PDB entry 1FPY | X-ray diffraction, 2.89 A resolution | chains B and H of the 12 polymer chains in the assembly

Chain B (and H):
Name: Glutamine synthetase
From: Salmonella typhimurium
Notes: EC 6.3.1.2; chain H of this document is another copy of the same molecule, construct and numbering; everything in this record applies to it too
Reference sequence: P0A1P6 (GLNA_SALTY); numbering as in UniProt (aligned over 1-468)
Amino-acid sequence (468 residues; numbered 1 to 468; the number before each row is that of its first residue):
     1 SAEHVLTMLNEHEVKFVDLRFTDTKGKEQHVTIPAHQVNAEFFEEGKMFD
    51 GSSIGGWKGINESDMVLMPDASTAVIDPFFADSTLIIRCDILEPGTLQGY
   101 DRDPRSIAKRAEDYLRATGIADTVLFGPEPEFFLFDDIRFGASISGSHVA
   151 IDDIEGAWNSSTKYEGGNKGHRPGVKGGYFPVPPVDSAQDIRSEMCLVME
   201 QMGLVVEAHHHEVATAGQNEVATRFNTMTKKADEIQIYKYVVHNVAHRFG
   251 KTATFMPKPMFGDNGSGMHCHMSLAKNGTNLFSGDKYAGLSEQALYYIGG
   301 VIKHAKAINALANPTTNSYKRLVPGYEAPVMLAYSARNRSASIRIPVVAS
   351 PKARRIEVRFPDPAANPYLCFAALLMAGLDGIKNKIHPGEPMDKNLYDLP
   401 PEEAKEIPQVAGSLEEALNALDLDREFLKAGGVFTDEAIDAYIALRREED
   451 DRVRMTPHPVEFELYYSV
Metal / ion sites: Mn2+ site 1: Glu129, His269, Glu357 (together with ADP); Mn2+ site 2: Glu131, Glu212, Glu220 (together with phosphinothricin)
Small-molecule neighbours:
  - ADP (adenosine-5'-diphosphate): Leu125, Phe126, Gly127, Pro128, Glu129, Glu207, Glu220, Ala222, Thr223, Arg224, Phe225, His271, Met272, Ser273, Asn280, Arg344, Lys352, Ala353, Arg354, Arg355, Glu357
  - phosphinothricin (PPQ): Glu131, Glu212, Asn264, Gly265, Ser266, Gly267, His269, Arg321, Tyr326, Glu327, Ala328, Arg359
Reported in the primary citation:
  - binding site for phosphinothricin: Asn264, Glu327

Chain B / chain H interface:
Pairs across the interface - 105 pairs, chain B then chain H:
  Lys27(B) with Ser467(H), hydrogen bond (side chain-backbone)
  Phe135(B) with Tyr466(H)
  Ile138(B) with Tyr466(H)
  Phe140(B) with Phe462(H), hydrophobic; Glu463(H)
  Ala142(B) with Glu463(H)
  Ile144(B) with Met260(H); Phe261(H); Gly262(H)
  Ser145(B) with Ala150(H); Ile151(H), hydrogen bond (backbone-backbone); Trp158(H)
  Gly146(B) with Val149(H)
  Ser147(B) with His148(H); Val149(H), hydrogen bond (backbone-backbone); Pro459(H)
  His148(B) with Ser147(H); His148(H); Pro459(H)
  Val149(B) with Gly146(H); Ser147(H), hydrogen bond (backbone-backbone); Phe462(H), hydrophobic
  Ala150(B) with Ser145(H)
  Ile151(B) with Ser145(H), hydrogen bond (backbone-backbone)
  Trp158(B) with Ser145(H)
  Lys239(B) with Val468(H), hydrogen bond (side chain-backbone)
  His243(B) with Val468(H)
  Thr252(B) with Tyr466(H), hydrogen bond
  Ala253(B) with Tyr466(H)
  Thr254(B) with Tyr466(H), hydrogen bond (side chain-backbone)
  Phe255(B) with Val468(H)
  Met256(B) with Glu461(H); Phe462(H), hydrophobic; Tyr465(H); Tyr466(H), hydrophobic
  Lys258(B) with Pro457(H)
  Pro259(B) with Pro457(H); Phe462(H)
  Met260(B) with Ile144(H)
  Phe261(B) with Ile144(H); Met455(H); Pro457(H)
  Gly262(B) with Ile144(H)
  Thr315(B) with Tyr465(H)
  Thr316(B) with Glu461(H), hydrogen bond; Tyr465(H)
  Asn317(B) with Glu461(H), hydrogen bond
  Lys320(B) with Arg454(H); Met455(H); Thr456(H); Glu461(H), salt bridge
  Ala364(B) with Val468(H), hydrophobic
  Glu449(B) with Leu464(H); Tyr465(H), hydrogen bond
  Arg452(B) with Val460(H); Glu463(H), salt bridge; Leu464(H)
  Val453(B) with Glu461(H); Leu464(H), hydrophobic
  Arg454(B) with Lys320(H)
  Met455(B) with Phe261(H); Lys320(H)
  Thr456(B) with Lys320(H); His458(H); Val460(H)
  Pro457(B) with Lys258(H); Pro259(H); Phe261(H); His458(H)
  His458(B) with Thr456(H); Pro457(H); His458(H), hydrogen bond
  Pro459(B) with Ser147(H); His148(H); Pro459(H)
  Val460(B) with Arg452(H); Thr456(H)
  Glu461(B) with Met256(H); Thr316(H), hydrogen bond; Asn317(H), hydrogen bond; Lys320(H), salt bridge
  Phe462(B) with Phe140(H), hydrophobic; Val149(H), hydrophobic; Met256(H), hydrophobic; Pro259(H)
  Glu463(B) with Phe140(H); Arg452(H), salt bridge
  Leu464(B) with Glu449(H); Arg452(H); Val453(H), hydrophobic
  Tyr465(B) with Met256(H); Thr315(H); Thr316(H), hydrogen bond (side chain-backbone); Glu449(H), hydrogen bond
  Tyr466(B) with Phe135(H); Ile138(H); Thr252(H), hydrogen bond; Ala253(H); Thr254(H), hydrogen bond (backbone-side chain); Met256(H), hydrophobic
  Ser467(B) with Lys27(H), hydrogen bond (backbone-side chain)
  Val468(B) with Lys239(H), hydrogen bond (backbone-side chain); His243(H); Phe255(H); Ala364(H), hydrophobic
Also at the interface, not in a pair above, chain B (55 interface residues in all): Gly141, Val175, Thr215, Asp263, Pro314, Val323
Also at the interface, not in a pair above, chain H (55 interface residues in all): Gly141, Ala142, Val175, Thr215, Asp263, Pro314, Val323

Summary:
The chain B/chain H interface involves 55 residues from each chain; the contacts include 20 hydrogen bonds and
4 salt bridges. Polar pairs include Lys320(B)-Glu461(H), Arg452(B)-Glu463(H) and Lys27(B)-Ser467(H). Bound to
chain B: ADP and phosphinothricin. Glu129(B), His269(B) and Glu357(B) form the Mn2+ site 1. From the paper: a
binding site for phosphinothricin at Asn264(B) and Glu327(B).
Both chains are Glutamine synthetase (Salmonella typhimurium). Entry 1FPY (Crystal structure of glutamine
synthetase from salmonella typhimurium with inhibitor phosphinothricin) was determined by X-ray diffraction
(same publication as 1F1H and 1F52).
